5JXB - chains A and C; structure by X-ray diffraction, 2.90 A resolution.

[Chain A (and C)]
Molecule: Disks large homolog 4, SynGAP
From: Homo sapiens
Notes: chain C of this document is another copy of the same molecule, construct and numbering; everything in this record applies to it too
UniProt: P78352 (DLG4_HUMAN); residues 306-410 here correspond to UniProt positions 309-413 (UniProt number = residue number + 3)
Chain sequence (123 residues; each row starts with the number of its first residue):
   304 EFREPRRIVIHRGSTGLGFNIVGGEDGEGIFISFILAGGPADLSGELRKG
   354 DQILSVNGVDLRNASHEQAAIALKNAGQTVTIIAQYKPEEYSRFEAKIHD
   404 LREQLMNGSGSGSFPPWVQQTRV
Unresolved in the structure: 304, 411-415 (chain C: 411-414)
Sequence notes: expression tag (304-305); linker (411-414)

[How chain A and chain C interact]
Contacting residue pairs (18; chain A residue first):
  Phe305(A) with Met409(C)
  Arg306(A) with Met409(C), covalent bond
  Glu307(A) with Met409(C); Pro418(C); Trp420(C), hydrogen bond
  Pro308(A) with Leu408(C), hydrophobic; Met409(C); Trp420(C)
  Arg309(A) with Trp420(C)
  Arg310(A) with Glu328(C), salt bridge; Trp420(C); Gln422(C), hydrogen bond
  Leu357(A) with Leu408(C), hydrophobic
  Arg365(A) with Leu404(C); Gln407(C); Leu408(C)
  Thr384(A) with Glu328(C)
  Gln388(A) with Met409(C)
Other interface residues (no listed pair), chain A (11 interface residues in all): Ile386

[Summary]
11 residues of chain A and 8 residues of chain C are in contact, with 1 covalent bond, 2 hydrogen bonds and 1
salt bridge. Among the polar pairs are Arg310(A)-Glu328(C), Glu307(A)-Trp420(C) and Arg310(A)-Gln422(C).
Both chains are Disks large homolog 4, SynGAP (Homo sapiens). Entry 5JXB (PSD-95 extended PDZ3 in complex with
SynGAP PBM) was determined by X-ray diffraction.
